Entry 8HSR (electron microscopy, 4.00 A resolution); this record covers chains G and H of the 14 polymer chains in the assembly.

== Chain G (and H) ==
Protein: DNA-directed RNA polymerase subunit alpha
Source organism: Thermus thermophilus HB8
Notes: EC 2.7.7.6; chain H of this document is another copy of the same molecule, construct and numbering; everything in this record applies to it too
Reference sequence: Q5SHR6 (RPOA_THET8); numbering as in UniProt (aligned over 1-315)
Sequence (315 residues; each row starts with the number of its first residue):
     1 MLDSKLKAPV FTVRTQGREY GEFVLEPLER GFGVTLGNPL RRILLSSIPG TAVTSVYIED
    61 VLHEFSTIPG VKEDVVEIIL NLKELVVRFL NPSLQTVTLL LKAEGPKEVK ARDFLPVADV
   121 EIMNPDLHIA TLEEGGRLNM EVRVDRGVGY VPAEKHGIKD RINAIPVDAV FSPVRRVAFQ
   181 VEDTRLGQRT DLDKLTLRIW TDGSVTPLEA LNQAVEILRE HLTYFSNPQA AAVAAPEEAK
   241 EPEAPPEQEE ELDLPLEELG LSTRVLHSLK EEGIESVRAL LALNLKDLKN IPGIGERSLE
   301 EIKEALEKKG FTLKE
Not modelled in the structure: 230-315

== Interface between chain G and chain H ==
Contacting residue pairs - 43 pairs, chain G then chain H:
  Ser-4(G) / Tyr-224(H)
  Ala-8(G) / Tyr-224(H)  hydrophobic
  Pro-9(G) / Tyr-224(H)
  Phe-11(G) / Phe-225(H)  hydrophobic
  Phe-11(G) / Asn-227(H)
  Phe-11(G) / Pro-228(H)  hydrophobic
  Phe-11(G) / Gln-229(H)  hydrogen bond (backbone-backbone)
  Thr-12(G) / Gln-229(H)
  Leu-25(G) / Phe-225(H)  hydrophobic
  Glu-29(G) / His-221(H)  salt bridge
  Phe-32(G) / Ile-43(H)  hydrophobic
  Phe-32(G) / Ser-47(H)
  Phe-32(G) / His-221(H)
  Val-34(G) / Arg-42(H)
  Thr-35(G) / Pro-39(H)
  Thr-35(G) / Arg-42(H)  hydrogen bond
  Thr-35(G) / Ile-43(H)
  Leu-36(G) / Leu-218(H)  hydrophobic
  Asn-38(G) / Asn-38(H)
  Pro-39(G) / Thr-35(H)
  Pro-39(G) / Pro-39(H)  hydrophobic
  Leu-40(G) / Phe-225(H)  hydrophobic
  Arg-42(G) / Gly-31(H)  hydrogen bond (side chain-backbone)
  Arg-42(G) / Val-34(H)
  Arg-42(G) / Thr-35(H)  hydrogen bond
  Ile-43(G) / Thr-35(H)
  Ser-47(G) / Phe-32(H)
  Val-215(G) / Leu-222(H)
  Val-215(G) / Phe-225(H)  hydrophobic
  Leu-218(G) / Leu-222(H)  hydrophobic
  Arg-219(G) / Leu-222(H)
  His-221(G) / Glu-29(H)  salt bridge
  His-221(G) / Phe-32(H)
  Leu-222(G) / Leu-218(H)  hydrophobic
  Leu-222(G) / Arg-219(H)
  Tyr-224(G) / Pro-9(H)
  Phe-225(G) / Phe-11(H)  hydrophobic
  Phe-225(G) / Leu-25(H)  hydrophobic
  Phe-225(G) / Leu-40(H)  hydrophobic
  Phe-225(G) / Val-215(H)  hydrophobic
  Pro-228(G) / Phe-11(H)  hydrophobic
  Gln-229(G) / Phe-11(H)  hydrogen bond (side chain-backbone)
  Gln-229(G) / Val-13(H)
Also at the interface, not in a pair above, chain G (32 interface residues in all): Lys-5, Val-13, Gly-31, Ser-46, Leu-211, Ile-217
Also at the interface, not in a pair above, chain H (31 interface residues in all): Ala-8, Val-10, Thr-12, Leu-28, Leu-36, Asn-212

== Overview ==
32 residues of chain G face 31 of chain H across their interface, with 5 hydrogen bonds and 2 salt bridges.
Polar pairs include Glu-29(G)/His-221(H), Thr-35(G)/Arg-42(H) and Arg-42(G)/Gly-31(H).
Both chains are DNA-directed RNA polymerase subunit alpha (Thermus thermophilus HB8). Entry 8HSR (Thermus
thermophilus Rho-engaged RNAP elongation complex (composite structure)) was determined by electron microscopy,
deposited together with 8HSG, 8HSH, 8HSJ and 8HSL.
